Entry 5AF7 (X-ray diffraction, 1.89 A resolution); this record covers chains A and B.

Chain A (and B):
Molecule: Acyl-CoA dehydrogenase
From: Advenella mimigardefordensis DPN7
Notes: EC 3.13.1.4; chain B of this document is another copy of the same molecule, construct and numbering; everything in this record applies to it too
Reference sequence: K4L7X3 (K4L7X3_9BURK); residue numbers follow UniProt; this construct covers 1-401
Sequence (401 residues; each row starts with the number of its first residue):
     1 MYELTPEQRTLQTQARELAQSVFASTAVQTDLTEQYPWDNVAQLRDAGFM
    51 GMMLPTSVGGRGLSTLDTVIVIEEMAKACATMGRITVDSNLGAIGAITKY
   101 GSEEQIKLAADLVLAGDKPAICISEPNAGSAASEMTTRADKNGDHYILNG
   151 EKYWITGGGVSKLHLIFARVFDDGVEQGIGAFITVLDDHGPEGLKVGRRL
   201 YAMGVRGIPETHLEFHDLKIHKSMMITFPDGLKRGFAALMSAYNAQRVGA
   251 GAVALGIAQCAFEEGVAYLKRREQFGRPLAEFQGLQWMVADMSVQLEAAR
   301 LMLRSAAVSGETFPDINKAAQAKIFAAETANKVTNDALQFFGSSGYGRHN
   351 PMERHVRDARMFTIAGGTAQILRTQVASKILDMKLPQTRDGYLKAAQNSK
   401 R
Disordered / not traced: 1-2, 393-401 (chain B: 1-2, 394-401)
Curated features (UniProtKB/Swiss-Prot):
  - binding site (FAD): Ile121 to Ser124, Ser130, Tyr153 to Thr156, Arg272, Gln339, Ser343, Gly366 to Gln370, Gln387
  - binding site (substrate): Tyr243, Asn244
  - site: Arg84 (Important for activity)
  - mutagenesis: Arg84 (R84K: Loss of activity), Gln246 (Q246E: Slight decrease in catalytic efficiency, but still acts as a desulfinase. Does not gain acyl-CoA dehydrogenase activity)
Small-molecule neighbours:
  - FAD (flavin-adenine dinucleotide), molecule 1: Arg84, Ile121, Cys122, Ile123, Ser124, Gly129, Ser130, Tyr153, Trp154, Ile155, Thr156, Glu210, Met361, Ile364, Ala365, Gly366, Gly367, Thr368, Gln370, Ile371, Gln387
  - FAD, molecule 2: Arg272, Gln274, Phe275, Leu279, Phe282, Gln283, Leu285, Trp287, Gln339, Phe340, Phe341, Gly342, Ser343, Ser344, Tyr346
What the authors report for this chain:
  - binding site for flavin-adenine dinucleotide: Arg84, Ile121, Ile123, Ser124, Ser130, Trp154, Thr156, Arg272, Phe275, Leu279, Phe282, Leu285, Gln339, Ser343, Ala365, Thr368, Gln370, Gln387
  - binding site for flavin-adenine dinucleotide: Gly342 to Gly345 (by similarity / conservation)
  - mutagenesis - R84K: abolished catalytic activity
  - mutagenesis - R84K: unchanged stability
  - mutagenesis - Q246E (about 25%): increased catalytic activity
  - catalytic residues: Arg84
  - mutagenesis - Q246E: unchanged catalytic activity (acyl-CoA dehydrogenase activity)

Chain A / chain B interface:
Contacting residue pairs - 102 pairs, chain A then chain B:
  Glu34(A) - Arg348(B)  salt bridge
  Pro126(A) - Arg272(B)  hydrogen bond (backbone-side chain)
  Asn127(A) - Arg272(B)
  Asn127(A) - Gln274(B)
  Ala128(A) - Gln274(B)
  Gly129(A) - Gln274(B)
  Ser130(A) - Gln274(B)
  Ser130(A) - Phe275(B)
  Ala131(A) - Gln274(B)
  Ala131(A) - Phe275(B)
  Glu134(A) - Gln274(B)
  Glu134(A) - Phe275(B)  hydrogen bond (side chain-backbone)
  Glu134(A) - Gly276(B)
  Tyr153(A) - Ser343(B)  hydrogen bond
  Trp154(A) - Ser343(B)
  Trp154(A) - Tyr346(B)
  Trp154(A) - Gly347(B)
  Leu200(A) - His349(B)
  Tyr201(A) - Gly347(B)
  Tyr201(A) - Arg348(B)  hydrogen bond (backbone-backbone)
  Ala202(A) - Tyr346(B)
  Ala202(A) - Arg348(B)  hydrogen bond (backbone-side chain)
  Met203(A) - Tyr346(B)  hydrogen bond (backbone-backbone)
  Met203(A) - Arg348(B)
  Met203(A) - Glu353(B)
  Met203(A) - Val356(B)  hydrophobic
  Gly204(A) - Tyr346(B)  hydrogen bond (backbone-side chain)
  Val205(A) - Tyr346(B)
  Arg206(A) - Arg348(B)
  Arg272(A) - Pro126(B)  hydrogen bond (side chain-backbone)
  Arg272(A) - Asn127(B)
  Gln274(A) - Asn127(B)
  Gln274(A) - Ala128(B)
  Gln274(A) - Gly129(B)
  Gln274(A) - Ser130(B)
  Gln274(A) - Ala131(B)
  Phe275(A) - Ser130(B)
  Phe275(A) - Ala131(B)
  Phe275(A) - Glu134(B)  hydrogen bond (backbone-side chain)
  Phe275(A) - Gln387(B)
  Phe275(A) - Thr388(B)
  Gly276(A) - Glu134(B)  hydrogen bond (backbone-side chain)
  Gly276(A) - Arg389(B)
  Arg277(A) - Gln387(B)  hydrogen bond (side chain-backbone)
  Arg277(A) - Thr388(B)  hydrogen bond (side chain-backbone)
  Arg277(A) - Arg389(B)
  Pro278(A) - Arg389(B)
  Glu281(A) - Arg389(B)  salt bridge
  Phe282(A) - Gln387(B)
  Asn335(A) - Arg360(B)  hydrogen bond (backbone-side chain)
  Leu338(A) - Arg360(B)
  Leu338(A) - Ile364(B)  hydrophobic
  Gln339(A) - Arg360(B)  hydrogen bond
  Gln339(A) - Thr363(B)  hydrogen bond (side chain-backbone)
  Gln339(A) - Ile364(B)
  Gln339(A) - Thr368(B)
  Gln339(A) - Gln370(B)  hydrogen bond
  Gly342(A) - Ile364(B)
  Ser343(A) - Tyr153(B)  hydrogen bond
  Ser343(A) - Trp154(B)  hydrogen bond
  Ser343(A) - Ile364(B)
  Ser344(A) - Trp154(B)
  Tyr346(A) - Ala202(B)
  Tyr346(A) - Met203(B)  hydrogen bond (backbone-backbone)
  Tyr346(A) - Gly204(B)  hydrogen bond (side chain-backbone)
  Tyr346(A) - Val205(B)
  Tyr346(A) - Arg357(B)  hydrogen bond (side chain-backbone)
  Tyr346(A) - Asp358(B)
  Tyr346(A) - Met361(B)
  Gly347(A) - Trp154(B)
  Gly347(A) - Tyr201(B)
  Arg348(A) - Glu34(B)  salt bridge
  Arg348(A) - Tyr201(B)  hydrogen bond (backbone-backbone)
  Arg348(A) - Ala202(B)  hydrogen bond (side chain-backbone)
  Arg348(A) - Met203(B)
  Arg348(A) - Arg206(B)
  His349(A) - Leu200(B)
  Glu353(A) - Met203(B)
  Val356(A) - Met203(B)  hydrophobic
  Arg357(A) - Tyr346(B)  hydrogen bond (backbone-side chain)
  Asp358(A) - Tyr346(B)
  Arg360(A) - Asn335(B)  hydrogen bond (side chain-backbone)
  Arg360(A) - Leu338(B)
  Arg360(A) - Gln339(B)  hydrogen bond
  Arg360(A) - Tyr346(B)
  Met361(A) - Tyr346(B)
  Thr363(A) - Gln339(B)  hydrogen bond (backbone-side chain)
  Ile364(A) - Leu338(B)  hydrophobic
  Ile364(A) - Gln339(B)
  Ile364(A) - Gly342(B)
  Ile364(A) - Ser343(B)
  Gln370(A) - Met288(B)
  Gln370(A) - Gln339(B)  hydrogen bond
  Gln387(A) - Phe275(B)
  Gln387(A) - Arg277(B)  hydrogen bond (backbone-side chain)
  Gln387(A) - Phe282(B)
  Thr388(A) - Phe275(B)
  Thr388(A) - Arg277(B)  hydrogen bond (backbone-side chain)
  Arg389(A) - Gly276(B)
  Arg389(A) - Arg277(B)
  Arg389(A) - Pro278(B)
  Arg389(A) - Glu281(B)  salt bridge
Interface residues without a listed pair, chain A (51 interface residues in all): Leu285, Met288, Thr368, Ala369
Interface residues without a listed pair, chain B (51 interface residues in all): Leu285, Ser344, Ala369

Summary:
The chain A/chain B interface involves 51 residues from each chain; the contacts include 30 hydrogen bonds and
4 salt bridges. Polar pairs include Glu34(A)-Arg348(B), Glu281(A)-Arg389(B) and Pro126(A)-Arg272(B). Bound to
chain A: flavin-adenine dinucleotide. From the paper: the catalytic residue Arg84(A); R84K of chain A
abolishes catalytic activity.
Both chains are Acyl-CoA dehydrogenase (Advenella mimigardefordensis DPN7). Entry 5AF7
(3-Sulfinopropionyl-coenzyme A (3SP-CoA) desulfinase from Advenella mimigardefordensis DPN7T: crystal
structure and function of a desulfinase with ...) was determined by X-ray diffraction together with 5AHS from
the same study.
